3ARF - chains A and B of the 4 polymer chains in the assembly; structure by X-ray diffraction, 2.90 A resolution.

Chain A:
Molecule: Antigen-presenting glycoprotein CD1d1
Source organism: Mus musculus
Notes: fragment: heavy chain
Reference sequence: P11609 (CD1D1_MOUSE); residues 1-279 here correspond to UniProt positions 19-297 (UniProt number = residue number + 18)
Sequence (302 residues; each row starts with the number of its first residue):
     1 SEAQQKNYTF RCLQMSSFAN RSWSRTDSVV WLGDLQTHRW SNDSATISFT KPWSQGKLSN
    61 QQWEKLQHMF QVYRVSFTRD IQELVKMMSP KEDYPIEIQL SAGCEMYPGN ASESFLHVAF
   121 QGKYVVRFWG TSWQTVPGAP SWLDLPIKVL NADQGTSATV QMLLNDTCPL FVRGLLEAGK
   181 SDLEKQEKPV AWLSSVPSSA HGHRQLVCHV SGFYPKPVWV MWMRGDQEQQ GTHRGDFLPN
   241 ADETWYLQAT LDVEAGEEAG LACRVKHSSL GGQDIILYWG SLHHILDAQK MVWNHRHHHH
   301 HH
Unresolved in the structure: 1-6, 108, 301-302
Differences from the reference sequence: conflict His201 (Asp219 in P11609); expression tag (280-302)
Swiss-Prot annotation at these positions:
  - binding site (a D-galactosylceramide): Asp80, Asp153 to Thr156
  - glycosylation (N-linked (GlcNAc...) asparagine): Asn7, Asn20, Asn42, Asn110, Asn165
Cystine bridges: Cys104-Cys168, Cys208-Cys263
Glycans and other covalent adducts: N-acetylglucosamine (NAG) linked to Asn20, Asn42, Asn165
Residues lining bound ligands: DB3 ((11Z,14E)-N-[(2S,3S,4R)-1-(alpha-D-galactopyranosyloxy)-3,4-dihydroxyoctadecan-2-yl]icosa-11,14-dienamide): Phe10, Cys12, Gln14, Ser28, Val30, Ile47, Leu66, Met69, Phe70, Val72, Tyr73, Ser76, Phe77, Asp80, Ile81, Leu84, Val85, Leu100, Ala102, Leu116, Val118, Phe120, Trp133, Trp142, Leu143, Leu150, Asp153, Gly155, Thr156, Thr159, Val160, Leu163, Phe171

Chain B:
Molecule: Beta-2-microglobulin
Source organism: Mus musculus
Reference sequence: P01887 (B2MG_MOUSE); residues 1-99 here correspond to UniProt positions 21-119 (UniProt number = residue number + 20)
Sequence (99 residues; each row starts with the number of its first residue):
     1 IQKTPQIQVY SRHPPENGKP NILNCYVTQF HPPHIEIQML KNGKKIPKVE MSDMSFSKDW
    61 SFYILAHTEF TPTETDTYAC RVKHASMAEP KTVYWDRDM
Cystine bridges: Cys25-Cys80

Chain A / chain B interface:
Pairs across the interface (77):
  Leu13(A) with Ser55(B); Phe56(B)
  Gln14(A) with Phe56(B)
  Met15(A) with Met54(B); Ser55(B); Phe56(B), hydrophobic; Phe62(B), hydrophobic
  Ser17(A) with Pro33(B)
  Val29(A) with Asp53(B); Met54(B)
  Trp31(A) with Ser55(B); Tyr63(B)
  Gln36(A) with Asp53(B), hydrogen bond
  Arg39(A) with Asp53(B), salt bridge
  Glu97(A) with Pro32(B); Pro33(B)
  Gln99(A) with His31(B); Phe56(B); Trp60(B), hydrogen bond (side chain-backbone); Phe62(B)
  Leu100(A) with Phe56(B)
  Ala119(A) with Trp60(B), hydrophobic
  Gly122(A) with His31(B); Trp60(B)
  Tyr124(A) with Trp60(B)
  Trp192(A) with His13(B); Pro14(B), hydrophobic; Pro15(B)
  Ser194(A) with Asp98(B), hydrogen bond (side chain-backbone)
  Ser195(A) with Asp98(B)
  Val196(A) with Asp98(B); Met99(B), hydrophobic
  Val207(A) with Asp98(B); Met99(B)
  His209(A) with Arg97(B); Asp98(B); Met99(B)
  Ser211(A) with Arg12(B), hydrogen bond (side chain-backbone)
  Gly212(A) with Arg12(B)
  Asp236(A) with Gln8(B)
  Leu238(A) with Gln8(B); Tyr10(B); Tyr26(B), hydrophobic
  Pro239(A) with Tyr10(B), hydrogen bond (backbone-side chain); Asn24(B); Tyr26(B), hydrophobic; Leu65(B)
  Asn240(A) with Tyr10(B); Arg12(B); Asn24(B), hydrogen bond
  Ala241(A) with Leu65(B); His67(B)
  Asp242(A) with Arg12(B), salt bridge
  Thr244(A) with Arg12(B), hydrogen bond
  Tyr246(A) with Tyr10(B), hydrophobic
  Gln248(A) with Met99(B), hydrogen bond (side chain-backbone)
  Lys290(A) with Pro15(B); Glu16(B); Asn17(B), hydrogen bond (backbone-side chain)
  Met291(A) with Pro15(B); Asn17(B); Arg97(B); Asp98(B)
  Val292(A) with Asn17(B), hydrogen bond (backbone-side chain); Glu74(B); Arg97(B)
  Trp293(A) with Glu74(B); Asp96(B); Arg97(B); Asp98(B), hydrogen bond
  Asn294(A) with Glu74(B), hydrogen bond (backbone-backbone); Thr75(B)
  His295(A) with Asp98(B), salt bridge
  Arg296(A) with Thr77(B)
  His297(A) with Tyr94(B)
  His298(A) with Asp96(B)
  His299(A) with Asp96(B), hydrogen bond (backbone-side chain)
Interface residues without a listed pair, chain A (45 interface residues in all): Ser101, His117, Gln121, Val190
Interface residues without a listed pair, chain B (33 interface residues in all): Ser11, Thr73, Trp95

Summary:
45 residues of chain A and 33 residues of chain B are in contact; the contacts include 13 hydrogen bonds and 3
salt bridges. Among the polar pairs are Arg39(A)-Asp53(B), Asp242(A)-Arg12(B) and His295(A)-Asp98(B). Ligands
of chain A: compound DB3.
Here chain A is Antigen-presenting glycoprotein CD1d1 and chain B is Beta-2-microglobulin, both from Mus
musculus. Entry 3ARF (Ternary crystal structure of the mouse NKT TCR-CD1d-C20:2) was determined by X-ray
diffraction, deposited together with 3ARB, 3ARD, 3ARE and 3ARG.
